2EZ4 - chains A and B; structure by X-ray diffraction, 2.03 A resolution.

== Chain A (and B) ==
Name: Pyruvate oxidase
Organism: Lactobacillus plantarum
Notes: EC 1.2.3.3; chain B of this document is another copy of the same molecule, construct and numbering; everything in this record applies to it too
Reference sequence: P37063 (POXB_LACPL); residue numbers follow UniProt; this construct covers 1-603
Sequence (603 residues; each row starts with the number of its first residue):
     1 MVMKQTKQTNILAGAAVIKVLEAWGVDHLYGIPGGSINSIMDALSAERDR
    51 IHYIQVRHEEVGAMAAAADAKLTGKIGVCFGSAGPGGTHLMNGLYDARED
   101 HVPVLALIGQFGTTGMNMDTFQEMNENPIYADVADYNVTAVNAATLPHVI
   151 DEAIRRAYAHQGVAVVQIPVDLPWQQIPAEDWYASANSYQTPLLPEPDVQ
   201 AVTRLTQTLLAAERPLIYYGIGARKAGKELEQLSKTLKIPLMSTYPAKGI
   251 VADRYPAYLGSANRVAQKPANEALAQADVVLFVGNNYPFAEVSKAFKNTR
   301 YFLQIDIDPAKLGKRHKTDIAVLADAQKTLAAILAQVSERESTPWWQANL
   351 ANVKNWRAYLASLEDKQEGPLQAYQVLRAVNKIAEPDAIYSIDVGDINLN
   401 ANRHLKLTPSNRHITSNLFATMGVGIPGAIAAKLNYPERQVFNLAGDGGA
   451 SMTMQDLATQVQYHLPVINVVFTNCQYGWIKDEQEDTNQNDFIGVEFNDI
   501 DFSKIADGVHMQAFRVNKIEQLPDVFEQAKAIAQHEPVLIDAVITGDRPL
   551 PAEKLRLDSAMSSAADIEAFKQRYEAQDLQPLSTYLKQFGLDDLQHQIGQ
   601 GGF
Disordered / not traced: 1-8, 594-603
Sequence notes: engineered mutation Trp479 (Phe in P37063)
Ion coordination: Mg2+: Asp447, Asn474, Gln476 (together with thiamine diphosphate); Na+: Met452, Gln455
Residues lining bound ligands:
  - FAD (flavin-adenine dinucleotide): His101, Phe121, Gly220, Ile221, Gly222, Thr244, Tyr245, Pro246, Ala247, Ser261, Ala262, Asn263, Arg264, Val265, Gly284, Asn285, Asn286, Tyr287, Pro288, Phe289, Ile305, Asp306, Ile307, Asp308, Lys311, Ala324, Asp325, Ala326, Val394, Gly395, Asn398, Thr415, Ser416, Asn417, Leu418, Ala420, Trp479
  - thiamine diphosphate (TPP): Ile32, Pro33, Gly34, Glu59, Ser82, Pro85, Gly86, His89, Asn92, Gln122, Val394, Gly395, Asp396, Ile397, Ala420, Thr421, Met422, Gly446, Asp447, Gly448, Gly449, Met452, Asn474, Gln476, Tyr477, Gly478, Trp479, Ile480
UniProt features mapped onto this chain:
  - binding site (Mg(2+)): Asp447, Asn474, Gln476

== Interface between chain A and chain B ==
Residue-residue contacts (60):
  His148(A) - Glu291(B)  salt bridge
  His148(A) - Lys314(B)
  Glu152(A) - Lys314(B)  salt bridge
  Arg155(A) - Pro309(B)
  Arg155(A) - Ala310(B)  hydrogen bond (side chain-backbone)
  Arg155(A) - Leu312(B)
  Arg155(A) - Lys314(B)
  Ala159(A) - Ala310(B)  hydrophobic
  His160(A) - Ala310(B)
  Tyr183(A) - Gly313(B)  hydrogen bond (side chain-backbone)
  Tyr183(A) - Lys314(B)  hydrogen bond (side chain-backbone)
  Tyr183(A) - Arg315(B)
  Tyr183(A) - His316(B)  hydrogen bond (side chain-backbone)
  Tyr183(A) - Lys317(B)
  Ser185(A) - Leu312(B)
  Ser185(A) - Gly313(B)
  Asn187(A) - Thr318(B)  hydrogen bond (side chain-backbone)
  Ser188(A) - Leu312(B)
  Ser188(A) - Gly313(B)
  Ser188(A) - Thr318(B)
  Ser188(A) - Ala321(B)
  Gln190(A) - Pro309(B)
  Gln190(A) - Leu312(B)
  Gln190(A) - Leu323(B)
  Thr191(A) - Leu323(B)
  Leu193(A) - Leu323(B)
  Leu194(A) - Pro195(B)
  Pro195(A) - Pro192(B)  hydrophobic
  Pro195(A) - Leu193(B)
  Glu196(A) - Leu193(B)  hydrogen bond (backbone-backbone)
  Glu196(A) - Pro195(B)
  Pro197(A) - Leu193(B)
  Asp198(A) - Leu193(B)
  Glu291(A) - His148(B)  salt bridge
  Pro309(A) - Arg155(B)
  Pro309(A) - Ala159(B)  hydrophobic
  Ala310(A) - Arg155(B)  hydrogen bond (backbone-side chain)
  Ala310(A) - Ala159(B)  hydrophobic
  Leu312(A) - Arg155(B)
  Leu312(A) - Ser185(B)
  Leu312(A) - Ser188(B)
  Leu312(A) - Gln190(B)
  Gly313(A) - Tyr183(B)  hydrogen bond (backbone-side chain)
  Gly313(A) - Ser185(B)
  Gly313(A) - Ser188(B)
  Lys314(A) - His148(B)  hydrogen bond (backbone-side chain)
  Lys314(A) - Glu152(B)  salt bridge
  Lys314(A) - Arg155(B)
  Lys314(A) - Tyr183(B)  hydrogen bond (backbone-side chain)
  Arg315(A) - Tyr183(B)
  His316(A) - Tyr183(B)  hydrogen bond (backbone-side chain)
  Lys317(A) - Tyr183(B)
  Lys317(A) - Ala184(B)  hydrogen bond (side chain-backbone)
  Lys317(A) - Asn187(B)  hydrogen bond
  Thr318(A) - Asn187(B)  hydrogen bond (backbone-side chain)
  Thr318(A) - Ser188(B)  hydrogen bond
  Ala321(A) - Ser188(B)
  Ala321(A) - Gln190(B)  hydrogen bond (backbone-side chain)
  Leu323(A) - Gln190(B)  hydrogen bond (backbone-side chain)
  Leu323(A) - Pro192(B)
Also at the interface, not in a pair above, chain A (33 interface residues in all): Tyr189, Pro192, Asp308, Val322
Also at the interface, not in a pair above, chain B (30 interface residues in all): Arg156, His160, Thr191, Leu194, Ala324

== Summary ==
Chain A and chain B form an interface of 33 and 30 residues respectively; the contacts include 17 hydrogen
bonds and 4 salt bridges. Polar contacts include His148(A)-Glu291(B), Glu152(A)-Lys314(B) and
Arg155(A)-Ala310(B). Chain A binds thiamine diphosphate and flavin-adenine dinucleotide.
Chain A and chain B are both Pyruvate oxidase (Lactobacillus plantarum); the structure, Pyruvate oxidase
variant F479W, was determined by X-ray diffraction together with 2EZ8, 2EZ9, 2EZT and 2EZU from the same
study.
